PDB entry 6X0N | electron microscopy, 10.00 A resolution (very low resolution: no residue pairs are listed; an interface is given only as per-side residue counts) | chains G and I of the 23 polymer chains in the assembly

Chain G:
Protein: Histone H2A
From: Xenopus laevis
UniProtKB: Q6AZJ8 (Q6AZJ8_XENLA); residues 1-129 here correspond to UniProt positions 2-130 (UniProt number = residue number + 1)
Sequence (129 residues; numbered 1 to 129; the number before each row is that of its first residue):
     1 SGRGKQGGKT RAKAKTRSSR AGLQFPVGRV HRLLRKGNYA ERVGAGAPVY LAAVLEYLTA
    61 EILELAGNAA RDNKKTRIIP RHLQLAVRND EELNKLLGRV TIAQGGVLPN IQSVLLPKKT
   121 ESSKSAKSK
Disordered / not traced: 1-9, 120-129

Chain I:
Molecule: 167-nt DNA strand
From: synthetic construct
Sequence (167 nucleotides; row label = number of the first residue in the row; numbers below 1 keep their minus sign (DC-83 is residue -83)):
   -83 CAATACATGC ACAGGATGTA TATATCTGAC ACGTGCCTGG AGACTAGGGA GTAATCCCCT
   -23 TGGCGGTTAA AACGCGGGGG ACAGCGCGTA CGTGCGTTTA AGCGGTGCTA GAGCTGTCTA
    37 CGACCAATTG AGCGGCCTCG GCACCGGGAT TCTCCAGGGC ATCATAG
Disordered / not traced: 74-83

How chain G and chain I interact:
At this resolution (10 A) residue pairs are not listed: 18 residues of chain G and 13 of chain I lie at the interface.

Summary:
18 residues of chain G face 13 of chain I across their interface.
Here chain G is Histone H2A (Xenopus laevis) and chain I is a 167-nt DNA strand (synthetic construct). Entry
6X0N (Bridging of double-strand DNA break activates PARP2/HPF1 to modify chromatin) was determined by electron
microscopy, deposited together with 6WZ5, 6WZ9, 6X0L and 6X0M.
